Entry 8Y5H (electron microscopy, 3.10 A resolution); this record covers chains A and C of the 5 polymer chains in the assembly.

Chain A:
Protein: Spermidine/putrescine import ATP-binding protein PotA
From: Escherichia coli
UniProtKB: A0A1Q6AZ03 (A0A1Q6AZ03_ECOLX); residues 1-378 here = UniProt positions 1-378
Chain sequence (378 residues; each row starts with the number of its first residue):
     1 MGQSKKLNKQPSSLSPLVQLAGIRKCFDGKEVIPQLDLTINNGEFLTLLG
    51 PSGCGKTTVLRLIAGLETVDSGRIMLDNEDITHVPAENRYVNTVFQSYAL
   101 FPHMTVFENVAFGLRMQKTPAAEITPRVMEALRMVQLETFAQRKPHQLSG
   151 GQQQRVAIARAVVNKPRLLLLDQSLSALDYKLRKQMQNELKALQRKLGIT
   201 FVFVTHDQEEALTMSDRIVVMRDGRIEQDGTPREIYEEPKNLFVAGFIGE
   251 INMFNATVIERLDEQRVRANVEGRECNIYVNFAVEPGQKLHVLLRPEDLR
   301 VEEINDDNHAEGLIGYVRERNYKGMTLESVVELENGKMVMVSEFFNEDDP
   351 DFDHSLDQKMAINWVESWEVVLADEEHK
Not modelled in the structure: 1-14, 375-378
Differences from the reference sequence: engineered mutation Gln173 (Glu in A0A1Q6AZ03); conflict Asp223 (Glu in A0A1Q6AZ03), His377 (Leu in A0A1Q6AZ03)

Chain C:
Protein: Spermidine/putrescine transport system permease protein PotC
From: Escherichia coli
UniProtKB: C3TDI7 (C3TDI7_ECOLX); residues 1-264 here = UniProt positions 1-264
Chain sequence (264 residues; numbered 1 to 264; the number before each row is that of its first residue):
     1 MIGRLLRGGFMTAIYAYLYIPIIILIVNSFNSSRFGINWQGFTTKWYSLL
    51 MNNDSLLQAAQHSLTMAVFSATFATLIGSLTAVALYRYRFRGKPFVSGML
   101 FVVMMSPDIVMAISLLVLFMLLGIQLGFWSLLFSHITFCLPFVVVTVYSR
   151 LKGFDVRMLEAAKDLGASEFTILRKIILPLAMPAVAAGWVLSFTLSMDDV
   201 VVSSFVTGPSYEILPLKIYSMVKVGVSPEVNALATILLVLSLVMVIASQL
   251 IARDKTKGNTGDVK
Not modelled in the structure: 1-4, 254-264
From the paper describing this entry:
  - mutagenesis - K223A: abolished catalytic activity on PotD

How chain A and chain C interact:
Pairs across the interface (23; chain A residue first):
  Arg61(A) - Arg157(C)
  Arg61(A) - Glu160(C)  salt bridge
  Leu66(A) - Glu160(C)
  Leu66(A) - Asp164(C)
  Ala86(A) - Lys163(C)
  Ala86(A) - Asp164(C)
  Glu87(A) - Lys163(C)
  Glu87(A) - Ala167(C)
  Phe95(A) - Glu160(C)
  Phe95(A) - Asp164(C)
  Ser97(A) - Asp155(C)  hydrogen bond
  Ser97(A) - Arg157(C)
  Ala99(A) - Arg157(C)
  Ala99(A) - Ala161(C)  hydrophobic
  Leu100(A) - Met158(C)
  Phe101(A) - Met158(C)
  Pro102(A) - Met158(C)
  His103(A) - Lys175(C)  hydrogen bond (side chain-backbone)
  His103(A) - Ile176(C)
  His103(A) - Leu180(C)
  Met104(A) - Lys175(C)
  Phe112(A) - Leu165(C)  hydrophobic
  Met116(A) - Gly166(C)
Other interface residues (no listed pair), chain A (20 interface residues in all): Ala64, Asn92, Thr93, Gly113, Gln117, Arg160
Other interface residues (no listed pair), chain C (16 interface residues in all): Ser168, Thr171, Pro179

Overview:
20 residues of chain A and 16 residues of chain C are in contact; the contacts include 2 hydrogen bonds and 1
salt bridge. Polar pairs include Arg61(A)-Glu160(C), Ser97(A)-Asp155(C) and His103(A)-Lys175(C). From the
paper: K223A of chain C abolishes catalytic activity on PotD.
Chain A is Spermidine/putrescine import ATP-binding protein PotA and chain C is Spermidine/putrescine
transport system permease protein PotC, both from Escherichia coli; the structure, Cryo-EM structure of E.coli
spermidine transporter PotD-PotABC in pre-translocation state, was determined by electron microscopy (same
publication as 8Y5F, 8Y5G, 8Y5I and 8ZX1).
